7V5Y - chains D and E of the 6 polymer chains in the assembly; structure by X-ray diffraction, 2.25 A resolution.

# Chain D
Molecule: Antitoxin
Source organism: Staphylococcus aureus (strain NCTC 8325 / PS 47)
Reference sequence: Q2FVF7 (Q2FVF7_STAA8); numbering as in UniProt (aligned over 1-85)
Sequence (85 residues; each row starts with the number of its first residue):
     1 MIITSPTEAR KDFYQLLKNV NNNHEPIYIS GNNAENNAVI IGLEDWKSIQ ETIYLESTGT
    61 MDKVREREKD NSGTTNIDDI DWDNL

# Chain E
Molecule: Putative mRNA interferase YoeB
Source organism: Staphylococcus aureus (strain NCTC 8325 / PS 47)
Reference sequence: Q2FVF8 (Q2FVF8_STAA8); numbering as in UniProt (aligned over 1-88)
Sequence (88 residues; each row starts with the number of its first residue):
     1 MSNYTVKIKN SAKSDLKKIK HSYLKKSFLE IVETLKNDPY KITQSFEKLE PKYLERYSRR
    61 INHQHRVVYT VDDRNKEVLI LSAWSHYD
Not modelled in the structure: 1
What the authors report for this chain:
  - higher-order assembly contacts with a neighbouring Antitoxin: Gln44, Ser45, Arg60, Ile61, His63

# Chain D / chain E interface
Contacting residue pairs (7):
  Trp46(D) - His63(E)
  Gln50(D) - His63(E)
  Glu56(D) - His86(E)  hydrogen bond (backbone-side chain)
  Ser57(D) - Gln64(E)
  Ser57(D) - His86(E)  hydrogen bond (backbone-side chain)
  Ser57(D) - Tyr87(E)  hydrogen bond (backbone-backbone)
  Thr58(D) - Tyr87(E)
Also at the interface, not in a pair above, chain D (7 interface residues in all): Gly59, Asp62
Also at the interface, not in a pair above, chain E (5 interface residues in all): Ser85

# Summary
7 residues of chain D face 5 of chain E across their interface; the contacts include 3 hydrogen bonds. Among
the polar pairs are Glu56(D)-His86(E), Ser57(D)-His86(E) and Ser57(D)-Tyr87(E). The paper reports higher-order
assembly contacts with a neighbouring Antitoxin through Gln44(E), Ser45(E) and Arg60(E) among others.
Chain D is Antitoxin and chain E is Putative mRNA interferase YoeB, both from Staphylococcus aureus (strain
NCTC 8325 / PS 47); the structure, Crystal structure of hexameric complex of Sa2YoeB-Sa2YefM toxin-antitoxin
from Staphylococcus aureus, was determined by X-ray diffraction (same publication as 7V5Z and 7V6W).
